3PLZ - chains A and C; structure by X-ray diffraction, 1.75 A resolution.

[Chain A]
Protein: FTZ-F1 related protein
Source organism: Homo sapiens
UniProtKB: Q9UEC0 (Q9UEC0_HUMAN); residue numbers follow UniProt; this construct covers 300-541
Chain sequence (257 residues; numbered 285 to 541; the number before each row is that of its first residue):
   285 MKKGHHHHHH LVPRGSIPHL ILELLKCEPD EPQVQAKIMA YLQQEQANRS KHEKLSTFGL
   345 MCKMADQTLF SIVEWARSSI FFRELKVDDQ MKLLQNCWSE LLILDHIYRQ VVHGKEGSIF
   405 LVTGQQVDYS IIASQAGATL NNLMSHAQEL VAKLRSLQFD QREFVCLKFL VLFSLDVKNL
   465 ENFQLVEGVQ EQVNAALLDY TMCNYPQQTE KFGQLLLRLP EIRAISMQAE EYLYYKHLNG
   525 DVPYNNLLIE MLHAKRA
Not modelled in the structure: 285-299, 330-337, 539-541
Construct notes: expression tag (285-299)
Residues lining bound ligands: 470 ((3aS,6aR)-5-[(4E)-oct-4-en-4-yl]-N,4-diphenyl-2,3,6,6a-tetrahydropentalen-3a(1H)-amine): Phe342, Met345, Cys346, Met348, Ala349, Trp382, Ser383, Leu386, Ile387, His390, Arg393, Ile403, Ile416, Leu424, Leu427, Met428, Gln432, Ala513, Glu514, Leu517
What the authors report for this chain:
  - binding site for 470: His390, Arg393, Gln432
  - conformationally variable residues (helix shift, loop rearrangement): Lys338 to Asp350, Gly408 to Leu427

[Chain C]
Protein: Nuclear receptor coactivator 2
UniProtKB: Q15596 (NCOA2_HUMAN); residues 740-753 here = UniProt positions 740-753
Chain sequence (14 residues; each row starts with the number of its first residue):
   740 KENALLRYLL DKDD
Not modelled in the structure: 752-753

[How chain A and chain C interact]
Residue-residue contacts - 27 pairs, chain A then chain C:
  Phe354(A) with Leu748(C), hydrophobic
  Val357(A) with Leu745(C), hydrophobic; Leu748(C), hydrophobic; Leu749(C), hydrophobic
  Arg361(A) with Leu748(C); Leu749(C); Lys751(C), hydrogen bond (side chain-backbone)
  Val371(A) with Arg746(C); Leu749(C), hydrophobic; Asp750(C)
  Asp372(A) with Arg746(C), salt bridge
  Gln374(A) with Leu749(C)
  Met375(A) with Lys740(C); Asn742(C); Arg746(C); Leu749(C), hydrophobic
  Leu378(A) with Leu749(C), hydrophobic
  Gln379(A) with Lys740(C), hydrogen bond (side chain-backbone); Asn742(C); Leu745(C)
  Asn530(A) with Leu744(C)
  Leu531(A) with Leu744(C), hydrophobic; Leu748(C), hydrophobic
  Glu534(A) with Asn742(C)
  Met535(A) with Asn742(C)
  His537(A) with Lys740(C)
  Ala538(A) with Lys740(C)
Also at the interface, not in a pair above, chain A (17 interface residues in all): Phe366, Lys376
Also at the interface, not in a pair above, chain C (10 interface residues in all): Glu741

[In short]
17 residues of chain A and 10 residues of chain C are in contact, with 2 hydrogen bonds and 1 salt bridge.
Polar contacts include Asp372(A)-Arg746(C), Arg361(A)-Lys751(C) and Gln379(A)-Lys740(C). Ligands of chain A:
compound 470. From the paper: a binding site for 470 at His390(A), Arg393(A) and Gln432(A); conformational
variability at Lys338(A) and Gly408(A).
Here chain A is FTZ-F1 related protein (Homo sapiens) and chain C is Nuclear receptor coactivator 2. Entry
3PLZ (Human LRH1 LBD bound to GR470) was determined by X-ray diffraction.
